PDB entry 7VAI | electron microscopy, 3.10 A resolution | chains A and D of the 12 polymer chains in the assembly

[Chain A]
Protein: V-type ATP synthase alpha chain
Source organism: Thermus thermophilus HB8
Notes: EC 7.1.2.2
Reference sequence: Q56403 (VATA_THET8); residue numbers follow UniProt; this construct covers 1-578
Chain sequence (578 residues; numbered 1 to 578; the number before each row is that of its first residue):
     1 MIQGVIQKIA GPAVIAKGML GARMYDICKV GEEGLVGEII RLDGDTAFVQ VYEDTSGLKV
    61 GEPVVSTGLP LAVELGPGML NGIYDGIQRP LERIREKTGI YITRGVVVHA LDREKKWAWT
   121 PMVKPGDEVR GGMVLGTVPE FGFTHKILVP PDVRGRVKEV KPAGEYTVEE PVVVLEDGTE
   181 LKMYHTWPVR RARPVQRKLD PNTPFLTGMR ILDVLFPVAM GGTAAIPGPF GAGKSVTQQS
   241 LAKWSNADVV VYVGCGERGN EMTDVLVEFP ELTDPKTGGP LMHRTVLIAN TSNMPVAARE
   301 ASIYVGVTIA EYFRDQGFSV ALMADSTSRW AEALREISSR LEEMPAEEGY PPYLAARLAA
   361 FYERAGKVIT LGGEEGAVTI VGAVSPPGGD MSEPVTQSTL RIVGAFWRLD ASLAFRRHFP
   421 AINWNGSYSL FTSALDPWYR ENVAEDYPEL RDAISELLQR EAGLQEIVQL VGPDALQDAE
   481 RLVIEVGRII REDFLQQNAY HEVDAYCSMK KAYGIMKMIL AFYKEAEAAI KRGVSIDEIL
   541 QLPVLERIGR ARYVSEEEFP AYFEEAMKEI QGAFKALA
Construct notes: conflict Ala232 (Ser in Q56403), Ser235 (Thr in Q56403)

[Chain D]
Protein: V-type ATP synthase beta chain
Source organism: Thermus thermophilus HB8
Reference sequence: Q56404 (VATB_THET8); residue numbers follow UniProt; this construct covers 1-478
Chain sequence (478 residues; each row starts with the number of its first residue):
     1 MDLLKKEYTG ITYISGPLLF VENAKDLAYG AIVDIKDGTG RVRGGQVIEV SEEYAVIQVF
    61 EETTGLDLAT TSVSLVEDVA RLGVSKEMLG RRFNGIGKPI DGLPPITPEK RLPITGLPLN
   121 PVARRKPEQF IQTGISTIDV MNTLVRGQKL PIFSGSGLPA NEIAAQIARQ ATVRPDLSGE
   181 GEKEEPFAVV FAAMGITQRE LSYFIQEFER TGALSRSVLF LNKADDPTIE RILTPRMALT
   241 VAEYLAFEHD YHVLVILTDM TNYCEALREI GAAREEIPGR RGYPGYMYTD LATIYERAGV
   301 VEGKKGSVTQ IPILSMPDDD RTHPIPDLTG YITEGQIQLS RELHRKGIYP PIDPLPSLSR
   361 LMNNGVGKGK TREDHKQVSD QLYSAYANGV DIRKLVAIIG EDALTENDRR YLQFADAFER
   421 FFINQGQQNR SIEESLQIAW ALLSMLPQGE LKRISKDHIG KYYGQKLEEI WGAPQALD
Not modelled in the structure: 1-4, 475-478

[How chain A and chain D interact]
Residue-residue contacts (51; chain A residue first):
  Ala22(A) with Asp67(D)
  Arg23(A) with Leu66(D); Asp67(D)
  Met24(A) with Ile14(D); Thr63(D); Thr64(D); Leu66(D), hydrogen bond (backbone-backbone)
  Tyr25(A) with Thr64(D)
  Arg41(A) with Tyr13(D), hydrogen bond; Ile14(D); Ser15(D)
  Leu42(A) with Tyr13(D); Ile14(D), hydrogen bond (backbone-backbone); Leu66(D); Asp67(D)
  Asp43(A) with Thr12(D); Tyr13(D)
  Gly44(A) with Thr12(D), hydrogen bond (backbone-backbone); Leu68(D)
  Asp200(A) with Ser202(D)
  Met344(A) with Glu275(D); Glu276(D)
  Glu347(A) with Arg268(D), salt bridge
  Pro352(A) with Glu269(D)
  Ala355(A) with Glu269(D)
  Ala359(A) with Ala224(D)
  Glu363(A) with Thr197(D); Gln198(D); Lys223(D), salt bridge; Asp225(D)
  Gln397(A) with Pro317(D); Asp318(D)
  Arg401(A) with Asn262(D); Glu265(D)
  Ile402(A) with Thr197(D)
  Trp424(A) with Arg345(D)
  Asn425(A) with Arg345(D), hydrogen bond
  Tyr428(A) with Gly157(D)
  Leu430(A) with Gly157(D); Arg199(D)
  Phe431(A) with Arg199(D)
  Glu456(A) with Lys346(D)
  Gln459(A) with Glu342(D); Arg345(D), hydrogen bond; Lys346(D)
  Ile467(A) with Ile398(D), hydrophobic
  Leu476(A) with Ala397(D)
  Gln477(A) with Ala397(D), hydrogen bond (backbone-backbone); Ile398(D), hydrogen bond (side chain-backbone); Ile399(D), hydrogen bond (side chain-backbone); Gly400(D)
Also at the interface, not in a pair above, chain A (43 interface residues in all): Leu20, Gly21, Lys198, Glu343, Ala356, Ala360, Met391, Ser392, Leu400, Ser455, Leu464, Glu466, Val471, Ala475, Glu480
Also at the interface, not in a pair above, chain D (37 interface residues in all): Gly65, Ser156, Ala272, Lys394, Val396

[Overview]
43 residues of chain A and 37 residues of chain D are in contact; the contacts include 9 hydrogen bonds and 2
salt bridges. Polar contacts include Glu347(A)-Arg268(D), Glu363(A)-Lys223(D) and Arg41(A)-Tyr13(D).
Chain A is V-type ATP synthase alpha chain and chain D is V-type ATP synthase beta chain, both from Thermus
thermophilus HB8; the structure, V1EG of V/A-ATPase from Thermus thermophilus, state1-1, was determined by
electron microscopy together with 7VAJ, 7VAK, 7VAL, 7VAM, 7VAN, 7VAO and 11 further entries from the same
study.
